Entry 3VGA (X-ray diffraction, 3.10 A resolution); this record covers chains B and C of the 3 polymer chains in the assembly.

Chain B:
Name: antibody fab fragment light chain
Organism: Mus musculus
Notes: antibody fragment or engineered binder
Sequence (214 residues; numbered 1 to 214; the number before each row is that of its first residue):
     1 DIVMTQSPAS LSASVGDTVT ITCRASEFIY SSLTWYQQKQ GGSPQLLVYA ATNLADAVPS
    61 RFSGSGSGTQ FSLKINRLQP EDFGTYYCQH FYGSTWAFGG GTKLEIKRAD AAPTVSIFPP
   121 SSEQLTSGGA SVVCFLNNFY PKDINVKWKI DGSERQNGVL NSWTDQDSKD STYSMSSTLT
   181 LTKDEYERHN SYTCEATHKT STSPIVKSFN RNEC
Disordered / not traced: 213-214
Cystine bridges: Cys23-Cys88, Cys134-Cys194

Chain C:
Name: antibody fab fragment heavy chain
Organism: Mus musculus
Notes: antibody fragment or engineered binder
Sequence (226 residues; each row starts with the number of its first residue; note: 4 numbers in that range are skipped by the numbering (no residue carries them; nothing is unmodelled there)):
     1 EVQLQQSGAE LVKPGSSVKI SCKTSGDSFT AYNMNWVKQS HGKSLEWIGN IN
   53A P
    54 YYGSTRYNQK FKGKATLTVD KSSSTAYIQL
   84A N
   85B S
   86C L
    87 TSEDSAVYYC AREGNYYDGG SVRYFDYWGQ GTTLTVSSAK TTAPSVYPLA PVCGDTSGSS
   147 VTLGCLVKGY FPEPVTLTWN SGSLSSGVHT FPAVLQSDLY TLSSSVTVTS STWPSQSITC
   207 NVAHPASSTK VDKKIEPRGP
Disordered / not traced: 139-143, 226
Cystine bridges: Cys22-Cys96, Cys151-Cys206

Interface between chain B and chain C:
Pairs across the interface (75):
  Thr34(B) with Arg109(C)
  Tyr36(B) with Phe111(C), hydrogen bond (side chain-backbone); Trp114(C)
  Gln38(B) with Gln39(C), hydrogen bond; Tyr95(C), hydrogen bond
  Gly42(B) with Tyr95(C)
  Ser43(B) with Tyr95(C); Gly115(C), hydrogen bond (side chain-backbone)
  Pro44(B) with Tyr95(C); Trp114(C)
  Leu46(B) with Phe111(C)
  Tyr49(B) with Tyr102(C); Tyr110(C), hydrophobic
  Asn53(B) with Tyr102(C)
  Tyr87(B) with Gln39(C), hydrogen bond; Lys43(C), hydrogen bond (side chain-backbone); Leu45(C), hydrophobic
  Gln89(B) with Phe111(C)
  Phe91(B) with Arg109(C); Tyr110(C), hydrophobic; Phe111(C), hydrophobic
  Ser94(B) with Trp47(C); Arg59(C), hydrogen bond (backbone-side chain)
  Thr95(B) with Trp47(C)
  Trp96(B) with Asn35(C); Trp47(C); Arg59(C); Glu99(C); Arg109(C); Phe111(C), hydrophobic
  Phe98(B) with Leu45(C), hydrophobic; Trp114(C), hydrophobic
  Ser116(B) with Thr148(C), hydrogen bond
  Phe118(B) with Leu135(C); Ala136(C); Thr148(C); Leu149(C); Gly150(C)
  Pro119(B) with Val138(C); Arg224(C), hydrogen bond (backbone-side chain)
  Pro120(B) with Arg224(C), hydrogen bond (backbone-side chain)
  Ser121(B) with Tyr133(C); Pro134(C); Arg224(C)
  Glu123(B) with Pro134(C); Lys219(C)
  Gln124(B) with Tyr133(C); Lys154(C)
  Ser131(B) with Leu152(C); Lys154(C), hydrogen bond
  Val133(B) with Leu135(C), hydrophobic
  Phe135(B) with Leu149(C); Gly150(C); Phe177(C), hydrophobic; Ser189(C); Ser190(C); Ser191(C)
  Asn137(B) with His175(C); Phe177(C); Ser191(C), hydrogen bond
  Asn138(B) with His175(C), hydrogen bond
  Leu160(B) with Val180(C), hydrophobic; Gln182(C)
  Asn161(B) with Val180(C)
  Ser162(B) with Phe177(C); Pro178(C), hydrogen bond (side chain-backbone)
  Trp163(B) with Pro178(C)
  Thr164(B) with Thr176(C); Phe177(C)
  Ser174(B) with His175(C); Phe177(C)
  Met175(B) with Phe177(C)
  Ser176(B) with Phe177(C); Ser189(C), hydrogen bond
  Thr180(B) with Lys154(C)
Interface residues without a listed pair, chain B (46 interface residues in all): Gln45, Ala50, Gly99, Gly100, Thr114, Ile117, Ser127, Asp167, Phe209
Interface residues without a listed pair, chain C (46 interface residues in all): Val37, Gly42, Glu46, Asn50, Asn61, Val108, Asp112, Gln116, Pro137, Leu181, Thr193

In short:
The chain B/chain C interface involves 46 residues from each chain, with 15 hydrogen bonds. Polar pairs
include Tyr36(B)-Phe111(C), Gln38(B)-Gln39(C) and Gln38(B)-Tyr95(C).
Chain B is antibody fab fragment light chain and chain C is antibody fab fragment heavy chain, both from Mus
musculus; the structure, Crystal structure of human adenosine A2A receptor with an allosteric inverse-agonist
antibody at 3.1 A resolution, was determined by X-ray diffraction (same publication as 3VG9).
